PDB entry 1EAH | X-ray diffraction, 2.90 A resolution | chains 1 and 3 of the 4 polymer chains in the assembly

# Chain 1
Molecule: Poliovirus type 2 coat proteins VP1 to VP4
Organism: Human poliovirus 2
Reference sequence: P06210 (POLG_POL2L); residues 1-301 here correspond to UniProt positions 578-878 (UniProt number = residue number + 577)
Chain sequence (301 residues; each row starts with the number of its first residue):
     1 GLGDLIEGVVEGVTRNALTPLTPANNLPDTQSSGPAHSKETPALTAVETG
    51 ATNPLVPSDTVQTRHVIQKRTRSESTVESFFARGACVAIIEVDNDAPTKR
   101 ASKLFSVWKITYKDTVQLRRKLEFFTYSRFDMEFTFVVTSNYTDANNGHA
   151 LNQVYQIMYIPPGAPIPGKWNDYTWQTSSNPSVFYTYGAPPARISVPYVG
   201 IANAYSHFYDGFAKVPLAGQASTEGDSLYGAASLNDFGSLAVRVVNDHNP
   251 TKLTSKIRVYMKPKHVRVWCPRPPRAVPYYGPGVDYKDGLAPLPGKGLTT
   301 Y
Disordered / not traced: 1-23, 96-101
Ligand contacts: SC4 (1[2-chloro-4-methoxy-phenyl-oxymethyl]-4-[2,6-dichloro-phenyl-oxymethyl]-benzene): I110, T111, Y112, L122, S128, F130, M132, F134, F136, Y159, P181, V183, I194, V196, V199, Y205, H207, F237, L240

# Chain 3
Molecule: Poliovirus type 2 coat proteins VP1 to VP4
Organism: Human poliovirus 2
Reference sequence: P06210 (POLG_POL2L); residues 1-238 here correspond to UniProt positions 340-577 (UniProt number = residue number + 339)
Chain sequence (238 residues; each row starts with the number of its first residue):
     1 GLPVLNTPGSNQYLTADNYQSPCAIPEFDVTPPIDIPGEVRNMMELAEID
    51 TMIPLNLTNQRKNTMDMYRVELNDAAHSDTPILCLSLSPASDPRLAHTML
   101 GEILNYYTHWAGSLKFTFLFCGSMMATGKLLVSYAPPGAEAPKSRKEAML
   151 GTHVIWDIGLQSSCTMVVPWISNTTYRQTINDSFTEGGYISMFYQTRVVV
   201 PLSTPRKMDILGFVSACNDFSVRLLRDTTHISQEAMPQ
Disordered / not traced: 236-238

# Chain 1 / chain 3 interface
Contacting residue pairs - 172 pairs, chain 1 then chain 3:
  A24(1) with N42(3)
  L27(1) with N218(3); D219(3); F220(3); S221(3)
  P28(1) with N218(3)
  A43(1) with C164(3); T165(3), hydrogen bond (backbone-backbone)
  L44(1) with Q161(3); S163(3)
  T45(1) with Q161(3); S162(3), hydrogen bond (backbone-backbone); S163(3), hydrogen bond (backbone-backbone); T165(3)
  A46(1) with S162(3); S163(3)
  V47(1) with T117(3); L119(3), hydrophobic; S163(3), hydrogen bond (backbone-side chain)
  E48(1) with L119(3); S162(3), hydrogen bond
  T52(1) with E48(3); I49(3); D50(3), hydrogen bond (side chain-backbone); K115(3); S215(3)
  N53(1) with K115(3), hydrogen bond (backbone-side chain); T165(3), hydrogen bond
  L55(1) with K115(3); T165(3); V167(3), hydrophobic; C217(3), hydrogen bond (backbone-side chain)
  V56(1) with V167(3); N218(3)
  P57(1) with S113(3); V167(3), hydrophobic
  T60(1) with V167(3)
  V61(1) with T152(3); P169(3), hydrophobic
  R70(1) with A111(3); G112(3); Y176(3); D219(3), hydrogen bond (side chain-backbone); S221(3), hydrogen bond
  T71(1) with S221(3)
  R72(1) with N42(3), hydrogen bond (backbone-side chain); M44(3); E48(3), salt bridge; C217(3); N218(3); F220(3), hydrogen bond (side chain-backbone)
  E74(1) with Y107(3), hydrogen bond (backbone-side chain); R223(3); L224(3), hydrogen bond (side chain-backbone); L225(3), hydrogen bond (side chain-backbone)
  S75(1) with N42(3), hydrogen bond; M43(3), hydrogen bond (backbone-backbone); M44(3); Y107(3)
  T76(1) with R41(3); N42(3)
  V77(1) with V40(3); R41(3), hydrogen bond (backbone-backbone)
  S79(1) with L225(3)
  F80(1) with M43(3), hydrophobic; Y107(3); L225(3)
  R83(1) with T15(3); A16(3); L225(3)
  G84(1) with T15(3), hydrogen bond (backbone-backbone)
  D114(1) with Q233(3)
  T115(1) with Q233(3)
  V116(1) with S232(3); Q233(3)
  Q117(1) with D227(3), hydrogen bond
  R120(1) with E102(3), salt bridge; Y106(3), hydrogen bond; T228(3); H230(3); I231(3)
  K121(1) with Y106(3)
  F124(1) with Y106(3), hydrophobic
  F125(1) with V40(3), hydrophobic; M43(3), hydrophobic
  R129(1) with V30(3); T31(3), hydrogen bond (side chain-backbone); P32(3); P33(3)
  T135(1) with Y13(3)
  V137(1) with Y13(3), hydrophobic
  P181(1) with A24(3)
  P190(1) with N11(3)
  P191(1) with Y13(3), hydrophobic
  R193(1) with Y13(3); D17(3), salt bridge; Y19(3); S21(3)
  I194(1) with S21(3); P22(3)
  S195(1) with S21(3), hydrogen bond; P22(3), hydrogen bond (backbone-backbone); C23(3); A24(3), hydrogen bond (backbone-backbone)
  P197(1) with C23(3)
  Y198(1) with F28(3); V30(3)
  V199(1) with F28(3), hydrophobic
  G200(1) with T31(3), hydrogen bond (backbone-side chain)
  A202(1) with T31(3)
  N203(1) with T31(3); P32(3), hydrogen bond (side chain-backbone); I34(3)
  A204(1) with I36(3), hydrophobic
  Y260(1) with Y13(3)
  K262(1) with D17(3), hydrogen bond (side chain-backbone)
  R267(1) with P33(3); E39(3), salt bridge
  V268(1) with E39(3); V40(3), hydrogen bond (backbone-backbone)
  W269(1) with I36(3), hydrogen bond (side chain-backbone); P37(3); G38(3); E39(3)
  C270(1) with P37(3), hydrogen bond (side chain-backbone); G38(3), hydrogen bond (backbone-backbone)
  P271(1) with V40(3); L46(3), hydrophobic
  R272(1) with M99(3)
  P274(1) with M99(3); E102(3)
  A291(1) with N63(3)
  P292(1) with N63(3)
  L293(1) with P54(3), hydrophobic; L57(3), hydrophobic; K62(3); N63(3), hydrogen bond (backbone-side chain); P93(3)
  P294(1) with L57(3); K62(3); P93(3), hydrophobic
  G295(1) with L57(3); K62(3)
  K296(1) with L57(3), hydrogen bond (backbone-backbone); T58(3); P93(3); R94(3)
  G297(1) with R94(3), hydrogen bond (backbone-side chain)
  L298(1) with L55(3); N56(3); V70(3), hydrophobic; I82(3); L83(3); C84(3), hydrogen bond (backbone-backbone)
  T299(1) with P81(3); I82(3); L83(3); C84(3), hydrogen bond (backbone-side chain); K143(3), hydrogen bond (backbone-side chain)
  T300(1) with C84(3); R94(3), hydrogen bond (backbone-side chain)
  Y301(1) with C84(3), hydrophobic; L85(3); S86(3), hydrogen bond (backbone-side chain); D92(3); R94(3), hydrogen bond (backbone-side chain); A141(3), hydrophobic; P142(3), hydrogen bond (side chain-backbone); K143(3); Y189(3), hydrophobic; I190(3); S191(3), hydrogen bond
Other interface residues (no listed pair), chain 1 (82 interface residues in all): P54, A82, Y127, E133, Y159, V196, I201, K264, P273, R275, Y279
Other interface residues (no listed pair), chain 3 (99 interface residues in all): L14, N18, I25, N59, M67, H97, I103, V154, W156, D157, T175, F213, V222

# Summary
Chain 1 and chain 3 form an interface of 82 and 99 residues respectively; the contacts include 44 hydrogen
bonds and 4 salt bridges. Among the polar pairs are R72(1)-E48(3), R120(1)-E102(3) and R193(1)-D17(3).
Compound SC4 is bound between chain 1 and chain 3.
Here chain 1 is Poliovirus type 2 coat proteins VP1 to VP4 and chain 3 is Poliovirus type 2 coat proteins VP1
to VP4, both from Human poliovirus 2. Entry 1EAH (PV2L complexed with antiviral agent SCH48973) was determined
by X-ray diffraction.
